PDB entry 9FFL | electron microscopy, 2.80 A resolution | chains B and F of the 6 polymer chains in the assembly

== Chain B ==
Protein: Gamma-aminobutyric acid receptor subunit beta-3
Source organism: Homo sapiens
UniProtKB: P28472 (GBRB3_HUMAN); residues 1-448 here correspond to UniProt positions 26-473 (UniProt number = residue number + 25)
Sequence (395 residues; numbered -53 to 448; 107 numbers in that range are skipped by the numbering (no residue carries them; nothing is unmodelled there); the number before each row is that of its first residue; numbers below 1 keep their minus sign (Met-53 is residue -53)):
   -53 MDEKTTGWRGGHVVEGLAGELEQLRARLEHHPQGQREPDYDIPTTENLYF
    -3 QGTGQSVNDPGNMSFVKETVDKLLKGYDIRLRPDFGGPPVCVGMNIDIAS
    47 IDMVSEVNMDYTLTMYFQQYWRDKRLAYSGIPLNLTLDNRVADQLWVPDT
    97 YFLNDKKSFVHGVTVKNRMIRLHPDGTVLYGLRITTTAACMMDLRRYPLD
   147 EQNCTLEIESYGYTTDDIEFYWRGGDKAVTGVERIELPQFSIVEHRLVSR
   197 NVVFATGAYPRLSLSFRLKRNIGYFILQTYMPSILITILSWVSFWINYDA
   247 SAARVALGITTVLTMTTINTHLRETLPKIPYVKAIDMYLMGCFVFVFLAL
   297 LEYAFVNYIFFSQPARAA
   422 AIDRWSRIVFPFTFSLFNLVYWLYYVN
Not modelled in the structure: -53 to 7, 448
Cystine bridges: Cys136-Cys150
Glycans and other covalent adducts: N-acetylglucosamine (NAG) linked to Asn80; glycan linked to Asn149
Differences from the reference sequence: initiating methionine (-53); expression tag (-52 to 0); linker (308-314)
Ligand contacts:
  - gamma-amino-butanoic acid (ABU): Tyr97, Glu155, Ser156, Tyr157, Phe200, Thr202, Tyr205
  - hexadecane (R16): Ile218, Ile222, Ile230, Ile234, Trp237, Pro432, Phe435, Ser436, Asn439, Trp443, Val447
Swiss-Prot annotation at these positions:
  - binding site (benzamidine): Asp95 to Tyr97, Glu155 to Tyr157, Phe200
  - binding site (4-aminobutanoate): Tyr97, Glu155, Tyr157, Thr202
  - binding site (histamine): Tyr97, Ser156, Tyr157, Thr202
  - glycosylation (N-linked (GlcNAc...) asparagine): Asn8, Asn80, Asn149

== Chain F ==
Protein: Megabody25, Outer membrane protein
Source organism: Lama glama
UniProtKB: B5Z8H1 (B5Z8H1_HELPG); the construct has insertions or renumbered stretches relative to UniProt, so the offset changes along the chain: 14-234 = UniProt 226-446; 235-403 = UniProt 53-221
Sequence (522 residues; numbered 2 to 523; the number before each row is that of its first residue):
     2 QVQLVESGGGLVQTKTTTSVIDTTNDAQNLLTQAQTIVNTLKDYCPILIA
    52 KSSSSNGGTNNANTPSWQTAGGGKNSCATFGAEFSAASDMINNAQKIVQE
   102 TQQLSANQPKNITQPHNLNLNSPSSLTALAQKMLKNAQSQAEILKLANQV
   152 ESDFNKLSSGHLKDYIGKCDASAISSANMTMQNQKNNWGNGCAGVEETQS
   202 LLKTSAADFNNQTPQINQAQNLANTLIQELGNNTYEQLSRLLTNDNGTNS
   252 KTSAQAINQAVNNLNERAKTLAGGTTNSPAYQATLLALRSVLGLWNSMGY
   302 AVICGGYTKSPGENNQKDFHYTDENGNGTTINCGGSTNSNGTHSYNGTNT
   352 LKADKNVSLSIEQYEKIHEAYQILSKALKQAGLAPLNSKGEKLEAHVTTS
   402 KYGSLRLSCAASGHTFNYPIMGWFRQAPGKEREFVGAISWSGGSTSYADS
   452 VKDRFTISRDNAKNTVYLEMNNLKPEDTAVYYCAAKGRYSGGLYYPTNYD
   502 YWGQGTQVTVSSHHHHHHEPEA
Not modelled in the structure: 10-405, 511-523
Cystine bridges: Cys410-Cys484

== How chain B and chain F interact ==
Residue-residue contacts (6):
  Glu179(B) - Ile421(F)
  Glu179(B) - Leu494(F)
  Arg180(B) - Gly492(F)
  Glu182(B) - Pro420(F)
  Glu182(B) - Arg489(F)  salt bridge
  Ile188(B) - Ser445(F)

== Summary ==
4 residues of chain B and 6 residues of chain F are in contact; the contacts include 1 salt bridge. The
salt-bridged pair is Glu182(B)-Arg489(F). Chain B binds gamma-amino-butanoic acid and hexadecane.
N-acetylglucosamine is covalently linked to Asn80(B).
Chain B is Gamma-aminobutyric acid receptor subunit beta-3 (Homo sapiens) and chain F is Megabody25, Outer
membrane protein (Lama glama); the structure, Cryo-EM structure of the alpha1beta3 GABA(A) receptor in complex
with GABA and Mb25 in the short-lived ..., was determined by electron microscopy.
